Entry 7QWM (electron microscopy, 2.76 A resolution); this record covers chains A and B of the 3 polymer chains in the assembly.

Chain A (and B):
Molecule: Transmembrane protein 106B
From: Homo sapiens
Notes: chain B of this document is another copy of the same molecule, construct and numbering; everything in this record applies to it too
UniProtKB: Q9NUM4 (T106B_HUMAN); numbering as in UniProt (aligned over 1-274)
Chain sequence (274 residues; numbered 1 to 274; the number before each row is that of its first residue):
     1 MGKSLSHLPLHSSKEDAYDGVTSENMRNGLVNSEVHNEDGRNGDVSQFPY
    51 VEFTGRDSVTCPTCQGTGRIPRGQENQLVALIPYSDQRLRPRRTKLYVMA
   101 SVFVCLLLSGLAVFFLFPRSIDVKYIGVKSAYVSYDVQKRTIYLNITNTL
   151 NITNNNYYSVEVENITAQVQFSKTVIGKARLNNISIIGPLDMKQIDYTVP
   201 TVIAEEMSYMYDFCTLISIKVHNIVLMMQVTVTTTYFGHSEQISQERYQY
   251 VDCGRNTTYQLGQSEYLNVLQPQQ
Unresolved in the structure: 1-119, 255-274
Differences from the reference sequence: variant Ser185 (Thr in Q9NUM4)
Disulfides: Cys214-Cys253
Reported in the primary citation:
  - post-translational modification sites: Asn145, Asn151, Asn164, Lys178, Asn183
  - conformationally variable residues: Pro189
  - self-association interface (contacts with another copy of this molecule); pairs are residue here / residue on that copy: Ser120-Glu161, Ser120-His239, Ser120-Glu241

Interface between chain A and chain B:
Residue-residue contacts - 329 pairs, chain A then chain B:
  Ser120(A) - Ser120(B)  hydrogen bond (backbone-backbone)
  Ser120(A) - Ile121(B)  hydrogen bond (backbone-backbone)
  Ser120(A) - Glu161(B)  hydrogen bond
  Ser120(A) - Glu241(B)  hydrogen bond (backbone-side chain)
  Ile121(A) - Ile121(B)
  Ile121(A) - Tyr158(B)  hydrophobic
  Ile121(A) - Val160(B)  hydrophobic
  Asp122(A) - Ile121(B)  hydrogen bond (backbone-backbone)
  Asp122(A) - Asp122(B)  hydrogen bond (backbone-backbone)
  Val123(A) - Asp122(B)  hydrogen bond (backbone-backbone)
  Val123(A) - Val123(B)
  Val123(A) - Lys124(B)  hydrogen bond (backbone-backbone)
  Val123(A) - Ile243(B)  hydrophobic
  Lys124(A) - Asp122(B)  salt bridge
  Lys124(A) - Lys124(B)
  Lys124(A) - Gln245(B)  hydrogen bond (backbone-side chain)
  Tyr125(A) - Lys124(B)  hydrogen bond (backbone-backbone)
  Tyr125(A) - Tyr125(B)
  Tyr125(A) - Ile126(B)  hydrogen bond (backbone-backbone)
  Tyr125(A) - Gln245(B)
  Tyr125(A) - Glu246(B)  hydrogen bond (side chain-backbone)
  Tyr125(A) - Arg247(B)  hydrogen bond (side chain-backbone)
  Tyr125(A) - Tyr248(B)
  Ile126(A) - Ile126(B)
  Ile126(A) - Val128(B)
  Gly127(A) - Ile126(B)  hydrogen bond (backbone-backbone)
  Gly127(A) - Gly127(B)
  Gly127(A) - Val128(B)
  Gly127(A) - Tyr248(B)  hydrogen bond (backbone-side chain)
  Val128(A) - Val128(B)  hydrogen bond (backbone-backbone)
  Lys129(A) - Val128(B)  hydrogen bond (backbone-backbone)
  Lys129(A) - Lys129(B)
  Lys129(A) - Ser130(B)  hydrogen bond (backbone-backbone)
  Ser130(A) - Ser130(B)
  Ala131(A) - Ser130(B)  hydrogen bond (backbone-backbone)
  Ala131(A) - Ala131(B)
  Ala131(A) - Tyr132(B)
  Tyr132(A) - Ala131(B)
  Tyr132(A) - Tyr132(B)  hydrogen bond (backbone-backbone)
  Tyr132(A) - Val133(B)  hydrogen bond (backbone-backbone)
  Tyr132(A) - Ile152(B)
  Tyr132(A) - Asn154(B)  hydrogen bond
  Val133(A) - Val133(B)
  Ser134(A) - Val133(B)  hydrogen bond (backbone-backbone)
  Ser134(A) - Ser134(B)
  Ser134(A) - Tyr135(B)  hydrogen bond (backbone-backbone)
  Tyr135(A) - Tyr135(B)  hydrophobic
  Asp136(A) - Lys129(B)  salt bridge
  Asp136(A) - Tyr135(B)  hydrogen bond (backbone-backbone)
  Asp136(A) - Asp136(B)
  Asp136(A) - Val137(B)  hydrogen bond (backbone-backbone)
  Val137(A) - Val137(B)
  Gln138(A) - Val137(B)  hydrogen bond (backbone-backbone)
  Gln138(A) - Gln138(B)  hydrogen bond
  Gln138(A) - Lys139(B)  hydrogen bond (backbone-backbone)
  Lys139(A) - Lys139(B)  hydrogen bond (backbone-backbone)
  Lys139(A) - Arg140(B)  hydrogen bond (backbone-backbone)
  Arg140(A) - Arg140(B)  hydrogen bond (backbone-backbone)
  Arg140(A) - Thr141(B)
  Thr141(A) - Val137(B)
  Thr141(A) - Gln138(B)
  Thr141(A) - Lys139(B)
  Thr141(A) - Thr141(B)
  Ile142(A) - Thr141(B)  hydrogen bond (backbone-backbone)
  Ile142(A) - Ile142(B)  hydrophobic
  Ile142(A) - Tyr143(B)  hydrogen bond (backbone-backbone)
  Tyr143(A) - Tyr143(B)  hydrophobic
  Leu144(A) - Tyr143(B)  hydrogen bond (backbone-backbone)
  Leu144(A) - Leu144(B)
  Leu144(A) - Asn145(B)  hydrogen bond (backbone-backbone)
  Asn145(A) - Asn145(B)  hydrogen bond
  Asn145(A) - Ile146(B)  hydrogen bond (backbone-backbone)
  Ile146(A) - Tyr143(B)
  Ile146(A) - Ile146(B)
  Ile146(A) - Asn148(B)
  Thr147(A) - Ile146(B)  hydrogen bond (backbone-backbone)
  Thr147(A) - Thr147(B)
  Thr147(A) - Asn148(B)  hydrogen bond (backbone-backbone)
  Asn148(A) - Asn148(B)  hydrogen bond
  Thr149(A) - Asn148(B)  hydrogen bond (backbone-backbone)
  Thr149(A) - Thr149(B)
  Thr149(A) - Leu150(B)  hydrogen bond (backbone-backbone)
  Leu150(A) - Leu150(B)
  Asn151(A) - Leu150(B)  hydrogen bond (backbone-backbone)
  Asn151(A) - Asn151(B)  hydrogen bond
  Asn151(A) - Ile152(B)  hydrogen bond (backbone-backbone)
  Ile152(A) - Ile152(B)
  Thr153(A) - Ile152(B)  hydrogen bond (backbone-backbone)
  Thr153(A) - Thr153(B)
  Thr153(A) - Asn154(B)  hydrogen bond (backbone-backbone)
  Thr153(A) - Asn155(B)
  Asn154(A) - Asn154(B)  hydrogen bond
  Asn154(A) - Asn155(B)
  Asn155(A) - Asn155(B)  hydrogen bond (backbone-side chain)
  Asn155(A) - Asn156(B)  hydrogen bond (backbone-backbone)
  Asn156(A) - Asn156(B)  hydrogen bond
  Tyr157(A) - Asn156(B)  hydrogen bond (backbone-backbone)
  Tyr157(A) - Tyr157(B)  hydrophobic
  Tyr157(A) - Tyr158(B)  hydrogen bond (backbone-backbone)
  Tyr158(A) - Tyr158(B)  hydrophobic
  Ser159(A) - Tyr158(B)  hydrogen bond (backbone-backbone)
  Ser159(A) - Ser159(B)
  Ser159(A) - Val160(B)  hydrogen bond (backbone-backbone)
  Ser159(A) - Val162(B)
  Val160(A) - Val160(B)
  Glu161(A) - Val160(B)  hydrogen bond (backbone-backbone)
  Glu161(A) - Glu161(B)
  Glu161(A) - His239(B)  salt bridge
  Val162(A) - Glu161(B)
  Val162(A) - Val162(B)
  Val162(A) - Glu163(B)  hydrogen bond (backbone-backbone)
  Glu163(A) - Glu163(B)
  Glu163(A) - Gly238(B)
  Glu163(A) - His239(B)
  Asn164(A) - Glu163(B)  hydrogen bond (backbone-backbone)
  Asn164(A) - Asn164(B)
  Asn164(A) - Ile165(B)  hydrogen bond (backbone-backbone)
  Ile165(A) - Ile165(B)
  Thr166(A) - Ile165(B)  hydrogen bond (backbone-backbone)
  Thr166(A) - Thr166(B)
  Thr166(A) - Ala167(B)  hydrogen bond (backbone-backbone)
  Ala167(A) - Ala167(B)
  Ala167(A) - Phe237(B)  hydrophobic
  Gln168(A) - Ala167(B)  hydrogen bond (backbone-backbone)
  Gln168(A) - Gln168(B)
  Gln168(A) - Val169(B)  hydrogen bond (backbone-backbone)
  Val169(A) - Val169(B)
  Val169(A) - Thr235(B)
  Val169(A) - Phe237(B)  hydrophobic
  Gln170(A) - Val169(B)  hydrogen bond (backbone-backbone)
  Gln170(A) - Gln170(B)  hydrogen bond
  Gln170(A) - Phe171(B)  hydrogen bond (backbone-backbone)
  Phe171(A) - Phe171(B)  hydrogen bond (backbone-backbone)
  Phe171(A) - Ser172(B)  hydrogen bond (backbone-backbone)
  Phe171(A) - Thr234(B)
  Ser172(A) - Ser172(B)
  Lys173(A) - Ser172(B)  hydrogen bond (backbone-backbone)
  Lys173(A) - Lys173(B)
  Thr174(A) - Lys173(B)  hydrogen bond (backbone-backbone)
  Thr174(A) - Thr174(B)
  Thr174(A) - Val175(B)  hydrogen bond (backbone-backbone)
  Val175(A) - Val175(B)
  Ile176(A) - Val175(B)  hydrogen bond (backbone-backbone)
  Ile176(A) - Ile176(B)
  Ile176(A) - Gly177(B)  hydrogen bond (backbone-backbone)
  Lys178(A) - Gly177(B)
  Lys178(A) - Lys178(B)
  Ala179(A) - Val175(B)  hydrophobic
  Ala179(A) - Gly177(B)  hydrogen bond (backbone-backbone)
  Ala179(A) - Ala179(B)
  Arg180(A) - Ala179(B)  hydrogen bond (backbone-backbone)
  Arg180(A) - Arg180(B)
  Arg180(A) - Leu181(B)  hydrogen bond (backbone-backbone)
  Leu181(A) - Leu181(B)
  Asn182(A) - Leu181(B)  hydrogen bond (backbone-backbone)
  Asn182(A) - Asn182(B)  hydrogen bond
  Asn182(A) - Asn183(B)  hydrogen bond (backbone-backbone)
  Asn183(A) - Asn183(B)  hydrogen bond
  Asn183(A) - Ile184(B)  hydrogen bond (backbone-backbone)
  Ile184(A) - Phe171(B)  hydrophobic
  Ile184(A) - Ile184(B)
  Ile184(A) - Ser185(B)  hydrogen bond (backbone-backbone)
  Ser185(A) - Phe171(B)
  Ser185(A) - Ser185(B)
  Ile186(A) - Ser185(B)  hydrogen bond (backbone-backbone)
  Ile186(A) - Ile186(B)  hydrophobic
  Ile186(A) - Ile187(B)  hydrogen bond (backbone-backbone)
  Ile187(A) - Ile187(B)  hydrophobic
  Ile187(A) - Val232(B)  hydrophobic
  Gly188(A) - Ile187(B)  hydrogen bond (backbone-backbone)
  Gly188(A) - Gly188(B)
  Pro189(A) - Pro189(B)
  Pro189(A) - Leu190(B)  hydrogen bond (backbone-backbone)
  Leu190(A) - Leu190(B)
  Leu190(A) - Val232(B)  hydrophobic
  Asp191(A) - Leu190(B)  hydrogen bond (backbone-backbone)
  Asp191(A) - Asp191(B)
  Asp191(A) - Met192(B)  hydrogen bond (backbone-backbone)
  Met192(A) - Met192(B)
  Met192(A) - Met228(B)  hydrophobic
  Lys193(A) - Met192(B)  hydrogen bond (backbone-backbone)
  Lys193(A) - Lys193(B)
  Lys193(A) - Gln194(B)  hydrogen bond (backbone-backbone)
  Gln194(A) - Gln194(B)  hydrogen bond
  Gln194(A) - Leu226(B)
  Gln194(A) - Met228(B)  hydrogen bond
  Ile195(A) - Gln194(B)  hydrogen bond (backbone-backbone)
  Ile195(A) - Ile195(B)
  Ile195(A) - Ile224(B)  hydrophobic
  Asp196(A) - Ile195(B)  hydrogen bond (backbone-backbone)
  Asp196(A) - Asp196(B)
  Tyr197(A) - Ile195(B)  hydrogen bond (backbone-backbone)
  Tyr197(A) - Tyr197(B)
  Tyr197(A) - His222(B)
  Tyr197(A) - Ile224(B)  hydrophobic
  Thr198(A) - Tyr197(B)  hydrogen bond (backbone-backbone)
  Thr198(A) - Thr198(B)
  Thr198(A) - Val199(B)  hydrogen bond (backbone-backbone)
  Val199(A) - Val199(B)
  Val199(A) - His222(B)
  Pro200(A) - Val199(B)
  Pro200(A) - Pro200(B)
  Pro200(A) - Thr201(B)  hydrogen bond (backbone-backbone)
  Thr201(A) - Thr201(B)
  Val202(A) - Thr201(B)  hydrogen bond (backbone-backbone)
  Val202(A) - Val202(B)
  Val202(A) - Ile203(B)  hydrogen bond (backbone-backbone)
  Ile203(A) - Ile203(B)
  Ile203(A) - Ala204(B)
  Ile203(A) - Glu206(B)
  Ala204(A) - Ile203(B)  hydrogen bond (backbone-backbone)
  Ala204(A) - Ala204(B)  hydrogen bond (backbone-backbone)
  Glu205(A) - Ala204(B)  hydrogen bond (backbone-backbone)
  Glu205(A) - Glu205(B)
  Glu205(A) - Glu206(B)  hydrogen bond (backbone-backbone)
  Glu206(A) - Glu206(B)
  Met207(A) - Glu206(B)  hydrogen bond (backbone-backbone)
  Met207(A) - Met207(B)
  Met207(A) - Ser208(B)  hydrogen bond (backbone-backbone)
  Ser208(A) - Ser208(B)
  Tyr209(A) - Ser208(B)  hydrogen bond (backbone-backbone)
  Tyr209(A) - Tyr209(B)  hydrophobic
  Tyr209(A) - Met210(B)  hydrogen bond (backbone-backbone)
  Met210(A) - Met210(B)
  Tyr211(A) - Met210(B)  hydrogen bond (backbone-backbone)
  Tyr211(A) - Tyr211(B)  hydrophobic
  Tyr211(A) - Asp212(B)  hydrogen bond (backbone-backbone)
  Asp212(A) - Asp212(B)
  Phe213(A) - Asp212(B)  hydrogen bond (backbone-backbone)
  Phe213(A) - Phe213(B)  hydrophobic
  Phe213(A) - Cys214(B)  hydrogen bond (backbone-backbone)
  Cys214(A) - Cys214(B)
  Cys214(A) - Thr215(B)
  Cys214(A) - Val251(B)
  Cys214(A) - Cys253(B)  hydrophobic
  Thr215(A) - Asp212(B)
  Thr215(A) - Cys214(B)
  Thr215(A) - Thr215(B)
  Leu216(A) - Thr215(B)  hydrogen bond (backbone-backbone)
  Leu216(A) - Leu216(B)
  Leu216(A) - Ile217(B)  hydrogen bond (backbone-backbone)
  Leu216(A) - Val251(B)  hydrophobic
  Ile217(A) - Asp212(B)
  Ile217(A) - Ile217(B)
  Ser218(A) - Ile217(B)  hydrogen bond (backbone-backbone)
  Ser218(A) - Ser218(B)
  Ser218(A) - Ile219(B)  hydrogen bond (backbone-backbone)
  Ser218(A) - Val221(B)
  Ile219(A) - Ile219(B)
  Lys220(A) - Ile219(B)  hydrogen bond (backbone-backbone)
  Lys220(A) - Lys220(B)
  Val221(A) - Val221(B)
  Val221(A) - His222(B)  hydrogen bond (backbone-backbone)
  His222(A) - His222(B)
  Asn223(A) - Val221(B)
  Asn223(A) - His222(B)  hydrogen bond (backbone-backbone)
  Asn223(A) - Asn223(B)  hydrogen bond
  Asn223(A) - Ile224(B)  hydrogen bond (backbone-backbone)
  Ile224(A) - Ile224(B)
  Val225(A) - Ile224(B)  hydrogen bond (backbone-backbone)
  Val225(A) - Val225(B)
  Val225(A) - Leu226(B)  hydrogen bond (backbone-backbone)
  Leu226(A) - Leu226(B)
  Met227(A) - Leu226(B)  hydrogen bond (backbone-backbone)
  Met227(A) - Met227(B)
  Met227(A) - Met228(B)  hydrogen bond (backbone-backbone)
  Met228(A) - Met228(B)
  Gln229(A) - Met228(B)  hydrogen bond (backbone-backbone)
  Gln229(A) - Gln229(B)  hydrogen bond
  Val230(A) - Gln229(B)  hydrogen bond (backbone-backbone)
  Val230(A) - Val230(B)
  Val230(A) - Thr231(B)  hydrogen bond (backbone-backbone)
  Thr231(A) - Thr231(B)  hydrogen bond (backbone-side chain)
  Thr231(A) - Val232(B)  hydrogen bond (backbone-backbone)
  Val232(A) - Val232(B)
  Thr233(A) - Val232(B)  hydrogen bond (backbone-backbone)
  Thr233(A) - Thr233(B)
  Thr233(A) - Thr234(B)  hydrogen bond (backbone-backbone)
  Thr234(A) - Thr233(B)
  Thr234(A) - Thr234(B)  hydrogen bond (backbone-backbone)
  Thr234(A) - Thr235(B)  hydrogen bond (backbone-backbone)
  Thr235(A) - Thr235(B)
  Tyr236(A) - Thr235(B)  hydrogen bond (backbone-backbone)
  Tyr236(A) - Tyr236(B)  hydrophobic
  Tyr236(A) - Phe237(B)  hydrogen bond (backbone-backbone)
  Phe237(A) - Phe237(B)  hydrophobic
  Gly238(A) - Tyr236(B)
  Gly238(A) - Phe237(B)  hydrogen bond (backbone-backbone)
  Gly238(A) - Gly238(B)
  Gly238(A) - His239(B)  hydrogen bond (backbone-backbone)
  His239(A) - His239(B)
  Ser240(A) - Gln229(B)  hydrogen bond (backbone-side chain)
  Ser240(A) - Tyr236(B)  hydrogen bond (backbone-side chain)
  Ser240(A) - His239(B)  hydrogen bond (backbone-backbone)
  Ser240(A) - Ser240(B)
  Ser240(A) - Glu241(B)  hydrogen bond (backbone-backbone)
  Glu241(A) - Gln229(B)
  Glu241(A) - Glu241(B)
  Gln242(A) - Met227(B)
  Gln242(A) - Met228(B)  hydrogen bond (side chain-backbone)
  Gln242(A) - Gln229(B)
  Gln242(A) - Glu241(B)  hydrogen bond (backbone-backbone)
  Gln242(A) - Gln242(B)  hydrogen bond
  Gln242(A) - Ile243(B)  hydrogen bond (backbone-backbone)
  Ile243(A) - Ile243(B)
  Ser244(A) - Ile243(B)  hydrogen bond (backbone-backbone)
  Ser244(A) - Ser244(B)
  Ser244(A) - Gln245(B)  hydrogen bond (backbone-backbone)
  Gln245(A) - Gln245(B)  hydrogen bond
  Glu246(A) - Val225(B)
  Glu246(A) - Gln245(B)  hydrogen bond (backbone-backbone)
  Glu246(A) - Glu246(B)
  Glu246(A) - Arg247(B)  salt bridge
  Arg247(A) - Asn223(B)  hydrogen bond
  Arg247(A) - Arg247(B)
  Arg247(A) - Tyr248(B)  hydrogen bond (backbone-backbone)
  Tyr248(A) - Tyr248(B)  hydrophobic
  Tyr248(A) - Tyr250(B)
  Gln249(A) - Tyr248(B)  hydrogen bond (backbone-backbone)
  Gln249(A) - Gln249(B)  hydrogen bond
  Gln249(A) - Tyr250(B)  hydrogen bond (backbone-backbone)
  Tyr250(A) - Tyr250(B)
  Val251(A) - Tyr250(B)  hydrogen bond (backbone-backbone)
  Val251(A) - Val251(B)
  Val251(A) - Asp252(B)  hydrogen bond (backbone-backbone)
  Asp252(A) - Asp252(B)
  Cys253(A) - Asp252(B)  hydrogen bond (backbone-backbone)
  Cys253(A) - Cys253(B)
  Cys253(A) - Gly254(B)  hydrogen bond (backbone-backbone)
Also at the interface, not in a pair above, chain A (135 interface residues in all): Gly177, Gly254

Overview:
The chain A/chain B interface involves 135 residues from each chain, with 161 hydrogen bonds and 4 salt
bridges. Polar contacts include Lys124(A)-Asp122(B), Asp136(A)-Lys129(B) and Glu161(A)-His239(B). The paper
reports modification sites Asn145(A), Asn151(A) and Asn164(A) among others; conformational variability at
Pro189(A).
Chain A and chain B are both Transmembrane protein 106B (Homo sapiens); the structure, TMEM106B filaments with
Fold III from Multiple system atrophy (case 17), was determined by electron microscopy together with 7QVC,
7QVF, 7QWG and 7QWL from the same study.
